Entry 7M7L (X-ray diffraction, 1.58 A resolution); this record covers chains A and T of the 3 polymer chains in the assembly.

# Chain A
Name: DNA polymerase eta
Source organism: Homo sapiens
Notes: EC 2.7.7.7
UniProt: Q9Y253 (POLH_HUMAN); residues 1-432 here = UniProt positions 1-432
Amino-acid sequence (435 residues; each row starts with the number of its first residue; numbers below 1 keep their minus sign (Gly-2 is residue -2)):
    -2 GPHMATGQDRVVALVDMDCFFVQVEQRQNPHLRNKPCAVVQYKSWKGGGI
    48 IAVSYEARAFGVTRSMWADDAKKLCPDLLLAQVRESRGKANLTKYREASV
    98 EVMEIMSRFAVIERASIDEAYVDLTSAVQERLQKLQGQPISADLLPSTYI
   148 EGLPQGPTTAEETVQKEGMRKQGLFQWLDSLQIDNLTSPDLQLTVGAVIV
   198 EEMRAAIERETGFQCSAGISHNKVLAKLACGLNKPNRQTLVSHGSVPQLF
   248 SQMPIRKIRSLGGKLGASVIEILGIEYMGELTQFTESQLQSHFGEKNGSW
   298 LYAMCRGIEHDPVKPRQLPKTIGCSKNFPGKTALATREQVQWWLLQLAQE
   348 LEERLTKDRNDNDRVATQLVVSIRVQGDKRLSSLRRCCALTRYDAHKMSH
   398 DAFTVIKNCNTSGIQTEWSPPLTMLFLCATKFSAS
Unresolved in the structure: 154-159, 411-412
Construct notes: expression tag (-2 to 0)
Bound ions: Mg2+ site 1: Asp13, Met14, Asp115 (together with DZ4); Mg2+ site 2: Asp13, Asp115, Glu116 (together with DZ4) (shared with 1 residue of chain P)
Residues lining bound ligands:
  - DZ4 (2'-deoxy-5'-O-[(R)-hydroxy{[(R)-hydroxy(phosphonooxy)phosphoryl]amino}phosphoryl]adenosine), molecule 1: Asp13, Met14, Asp15, Cys16, Phe17, Phe18, Ile48, Ala49, Tyr52, Arg55, Arg61, Ile114, Asp115, Glu116, Lys231
  - DZ4, molecule 2: Ser257, Leu262, Lys293, Asn294, Trp297
UniProt features mapped onto this chain:
  - binding site (Mg(2+)): Asp13, Met14, Asp115, Glu116
  - binding site (Mn(2+)): Asp13, Met14, Asp115, Glu116
  - binding site (a 2'-deoxyribonucleoside 5'-triphosphate): Arg61
  - natural variant: Val37 (deletion: In XPV), Leu75 (deletion: In XPV), Arg93 (R93P: In XPV), Arg111 (R111H: In XPV), Thr122 (T122P: In XPV), Gly153 (G153D: In a breast cancer sample), Thr191 (T191P: In XPV), Gly263 (G263V: In XPV), Val266 (V266D: In XPV), Gly295 (G295R: In XPV), Arg361 (R361S: In XPV)
  - mutagenesis: Tyr52 (Y52A/F: Reduces DNA polymerase activity; Y52E: Reduces DNA polymerase activity. Increases fidelity of replication and reduces translesion bypass), Arg61 (R61A: Reduces enzymatic activity by two-thirds), Ser62 (S62G: Increased DNA polymerase activity and translesion bypass compared to wild-type), Ala68 (A68S/V: Severe reduction in thymine dimer translesion bypass), Asn324 to Pro326 (Reduces binding to chromatin and to monoubiquitinated PCNA. Abolishes binding to monoubiquitinated PCNA; when associated with 705-E--H-713 Del)
From the paper describing this entry:
  - contacts within the chain: Ser113-Glu116 (hydrogen bond)
  - catalytic residues: Glu116
  - Mg2+ coordination: Glu116

# Chain T
Molecule: 12-nt DNA strand
Sequence (12 nucleotides; numbered 2 to 13; the number before each row is that of its first residue):
     2 CATTTTGACGCT

# Interface between chain A and chain T
Residue-residue contacts (37):
  Gln38(A) - DT5(T)  hydrogen bond to the base
  Gln38(A) - DT6(T)  sugar contact
  Tyr39(A) - DT5(T)  phosphate contact
  Tyr39(A) - DT6(T)  hydrogen bond to the phosphate
  Trp42(A) - DA3(T)  stacking on the base
  Arg61(A) - DT4(T)  hydrogen bond to the base
  Ser62(A) - DT4(T)  base contact
  Trp64(A) - DA3(T)  phosphate contact
  Trp64(A) - DT4(T)  sugar contact
  Lys86(A) - DT7(T)  salt bridge to the phosphate
  Leu89(A) - DT6(T)  phosphate contact
  Leu89(A) - DT7(T)  phosphate contact
  Arg93(A) - DT7(T)  salt bridge to the phosphate
  Arg93(A) - DG8(T)  salt bridge to the phosphate
  Lys293(A) - DG11(T)  phosphate contact
  Arg313(A) - DA9(T)  salt bridge to the phosphate
  Pro316(A) - DA9(T)  phosphate contact
  Lys317(A) - DA9(T)  hydrogen bond to the phosphate
  Lys317(A) - DC10(T)  salt bridge to the phosphate
  Thr318(A) - DG8(T)  sugar contact
  Thr318(A) - DA9(T)  hydrogen bond to the phosphate
  Ile319(A) - DG8(T)  phosphate contact
  Gly320(A) - DT7(T)  sugar contact
  Gly320(A) - DG8(T)  hydrogen bond to the phosphate
  Cys321(A) - DT7(T)  phosphate contact
  Ser322(A) - DT6(T)  sugar contact
  Ser322(A) - DT7(T)  hydrogen bond to the phosphate
  Lys323(A) - DT6(T)  salt bridge to the phosphate
  Asn324(A) - DT5(T)  hydrogen bond to the phosphate
  Asn324(A) - DT6(T)  hydrogen bond to the phosphate
  Pro326(A) - DC2(T)  phosphate contact
  Pro326(A) - DA3(T)  sugar contact
  Gly327(A) - DC2(T)  hydrogen bond to the phosphate
  Gly327(A) - DA3(T)  phosphate contact
  Thr329(A) - DA3(T)  base contact
  Arg351(A) - DT7(T)  salt bridge to the phosphate
  Arg351(A) - DG8(T)  salt bridge to the phosphate
Also at the interface, not in a pair above, chain A (29 interface residues in all): Ile48, Ala87, Arg111, Glu347, Met421
Also at the interface, not in a pair above, chain T (11 interface residues in all): DC12

# In short
The interface between chain A and chain T involves 29 residues on one side and 11 on the other; the contacts
include 10 hydrogen bonds, 8 salt bridges and 1 aromatic stacking contact. Among the polar pairs are
Gln38(A)-DT5(T), Arg61(A)-DT4(T) and Tyr39(A)-DT6(T). From the paper: the catalytic residue Glu116(A); Mg2+
coordination by Glu116(A).
Chain A is DNA polymerase eta (Homo sapiens) and chain T is a 12-nt DNA strand; the structure, Human DNA Pol
eta with dA-ended primer and dAMPNPP, was determined by X-ray diffraction, deposited together with 7M7M, 7M7N,
7M7O, 7M7P, 7M7Q, 7M7R and 19 further entries.
